PDB entry 4DTO | X-ray diffraction, 2.05 A resolution | chains A and P of the 3 polymer chains in the assembly

== Chain A ==
Molecule: DNA polymerase
Organism: Enterobacteria phage RB69
Notes: EC 2.7.7.7
Reference sequence: Q38087 (DPOL_BPR69); residues 1-903 here = UniProt positions 1-903
Chain sequence (903 residues; numbered 1 to 903; the number before each row is that of its first residue):
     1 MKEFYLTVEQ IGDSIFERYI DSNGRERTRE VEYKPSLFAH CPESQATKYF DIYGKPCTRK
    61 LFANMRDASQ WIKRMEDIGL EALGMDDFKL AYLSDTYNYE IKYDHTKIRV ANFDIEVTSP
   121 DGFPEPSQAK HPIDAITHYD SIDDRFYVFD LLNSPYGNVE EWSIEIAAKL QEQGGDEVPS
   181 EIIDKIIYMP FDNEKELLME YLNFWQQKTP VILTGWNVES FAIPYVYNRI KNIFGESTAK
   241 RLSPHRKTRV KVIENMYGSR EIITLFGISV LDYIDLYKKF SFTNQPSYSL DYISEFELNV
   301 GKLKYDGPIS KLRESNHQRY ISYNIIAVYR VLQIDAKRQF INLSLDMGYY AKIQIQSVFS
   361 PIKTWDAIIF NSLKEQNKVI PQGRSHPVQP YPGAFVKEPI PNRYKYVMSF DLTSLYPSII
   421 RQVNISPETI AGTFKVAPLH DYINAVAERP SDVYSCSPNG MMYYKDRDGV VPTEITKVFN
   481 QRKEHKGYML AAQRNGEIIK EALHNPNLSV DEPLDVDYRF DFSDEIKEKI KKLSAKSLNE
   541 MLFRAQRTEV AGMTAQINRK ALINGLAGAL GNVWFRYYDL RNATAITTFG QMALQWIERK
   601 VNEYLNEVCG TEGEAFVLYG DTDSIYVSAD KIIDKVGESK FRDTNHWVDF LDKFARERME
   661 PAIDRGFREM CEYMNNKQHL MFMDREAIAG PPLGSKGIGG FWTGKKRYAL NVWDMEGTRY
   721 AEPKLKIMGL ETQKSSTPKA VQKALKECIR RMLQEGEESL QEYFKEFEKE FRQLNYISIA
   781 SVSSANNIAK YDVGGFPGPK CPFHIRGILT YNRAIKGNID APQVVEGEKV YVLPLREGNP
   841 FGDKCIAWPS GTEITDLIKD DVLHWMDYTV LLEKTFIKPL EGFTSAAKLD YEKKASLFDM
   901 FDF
Sequence notes: conflict Ala222 (Asp in Q38087), Ala327 (Asp in Q38087), Ala561 (Leu in Q38087), Gly565 (Ser in Q38087), Ala567 (Tyr in Q38087)
UniProt features mapped onto this chain:
  - region: Thr248 to Thr264 (Beta hairpin), Lys705 to Tyr708 (Binding of DNA in B-conformation), Leu897 to Phe903 (Interaction with the polymerase clamp)
  - binding site (Mg(2+)): Asp114, Glu116, Asp411, Leu412, Asp623
  - binding site (substrate): Ser414 to Tyr416, Arg482, Lys560
  - site: Asp621 (Optimization of metal coordination by the polymerase active site), Lys706 (Optimization of metal coordination by the polymerase active site), Asp714 (Essential for viral replication)
  - mutagenesis: Leu415 (L415A/G: Decreases base selectivity by several hundred fold; L415G/F: Increased misinsertion, increased mismatch extension and inefficient proofreading; L415M: No effect on base selectivity), Asp621 (D621A: Drastic decrease in the efficiency of incorporation of dGMP), Lys706 (K706A: Almost complete loss of polymerase activity), Asp714 (D714A: Complete loss of viral replication)
Metal / ion sites: Ca2+ site 1 near Glu116 (its only coordinating residue here); Ca2+ site 2: Asp411, Leu412, Asp623 (together with 2'-deoxycytidine-5'-triphosphate); Ca2+ site 3: Asp411, Asp623 (together with 2'-deoxycytidine-5'-triphosphate); Ca2+ site 4: Asn505, Asn507, Lys531; Ca2+ site 5 near Glu716 (its only coordinating residue here)
Small-molecule neighbours: 2'-deoxycytidine-5'-triphosphate (DCP): Asp411, Leu412, Thr413, Ser414, Leu415, Tyr416, Pro417, Arg482, Lys486, Lys560, Asn564, Thr622, Asp623
From the paper describing this entry:
  - binding site for DNA template: Ile362, Asn572

== Chain P ==
Molecule: DNA primer
Sequence (13 nucleotides; each row starts with the number of its first residue):
   103 GCGGACTGCT TAA

== Chain A / chain P interface ==
Contacting residue pairs (26):
  Asn284(A) with DT112(P), sugar contact; DT113(P), hydrogen bond to the phosphate
  Asp621(A) with DA115(P), sugar contact
  Thr622(A) with DA115(P), sugar contact
  Asp623(A) with DA115(P), sugar contact
  Lys706(A) with DA114(P), hydrogen bond to the base
  Tyr708(A) with DA115(P), hydrogen bond to the phosphate
  Met728(A) with DA114(P), phosphate contact; DA115(P), phosphate contact
  Gly729(A) with DT113(P), phosphate contact; DA114(P), hydrogen bond to the phosphate
  Gln733(A) with DT113(P), phosphate contact; DA114(P), phosphate contact
  Lys734(A) with DT113(P), phosphate contact
  Ser735(A) with DT113(P), hydrogen bond to the phosphate
  Ser736(A) with DT112(P), sugar contact
  Ser783(A) with DC111(P), phosphate contact; DT112(P), phosphate contact
  Ser784(A) with DC111(P), phosphate contact; DT112(P), hydrogen bond to the phosphate
  Asn786(A) with DC111(P), hydrogen bond to the phosphate
  Lys790(A) with DG110(P), salt bridge to the phosphate
  Tyr791(A) with DT109(P), phosphate contact; DG110(P), hydrogen bond to the phosphate
  His804(A) with DG110(P), phosphate contact; DC111(P), salt bridge to the phosphate
Other interface residues (no listed pair), chain A (22 interface residues in all): Tyr626, Ile727, Val782, Pro802

== Overview ==
22 residues of chain A and 7 residues of chain P are in contact; the contacts include 8 hydrogen bonds and 2
salt bridges. Polar pairs include Lys706(A)-DA114(P), Asn284(A)-DT113(P) and Tyr708(A)-DA115(P). Chain A binds
2'-deoxycytidine-5'-triphosphate. The paper reports a binding site for DNA template at Ile362(A) and
Asn572(A).
Chain A is DNA polymerase (Enterobacteria phage RB69) and chain P is DNA primer; the structure, RB69 DNA
Polymerase Ternary Complex with dCTP Opposite an Abasic Site and ddA/dT as the Penultimate ..., was determined
by X-ray diffraction together with 4DTJ, 4DTM, 4DTN, 4DTP, 4DTR, 4DTS, 4DTU and 4DTX from the same study.
